Entry 8DK7 (X-ray diffraction, 2.46 A resolution); this record covers chains A and B of the 3 polymer chains in the assembly.

# Chain A
Name: FAB light chain
Source organism: Homo sapiens
Notes: antibody fragment or engineered binder
Sequence (214 residues; numbered 2 to 215; the number before each row is that of its first residue):
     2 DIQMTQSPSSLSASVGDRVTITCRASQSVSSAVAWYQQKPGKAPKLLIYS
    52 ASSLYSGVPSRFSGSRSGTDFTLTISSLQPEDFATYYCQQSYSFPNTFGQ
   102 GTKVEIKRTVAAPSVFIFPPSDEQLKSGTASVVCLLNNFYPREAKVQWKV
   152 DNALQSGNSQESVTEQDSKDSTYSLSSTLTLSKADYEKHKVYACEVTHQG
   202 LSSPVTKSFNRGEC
Disordered / not traced: 151-152, 215
Disulfide bonds: Cys24-Cys89, Cys135-Cys195

# Chain B
Name: FAB heavy chain
Source organism: Homo sapiens
Notes: antibody fragment or engineered binder
Sequence (229 residues; numbered 4 to 232; the number before each row is that of its first residue):
     4 EVQLVESGGGLVQPGGSLRLSCAASGFYISYSSIHWVRQAPGKGLEWVAS
    54 ISPYSGSTYYADSVKGRFTISADTSKNTAYLQMNSLRAEDTAVYYCARQG
   104 YRRRSGRGFDYWGQGTLVTVSSASTKGPSVFPLAPSSKSTSGGTAALGCL
   154 VKDYFPEPVTVSWNSGALTSGVHTFPAVLQSSGLYSLSSVVTVPSSSLGT
   204 QTYICNVNHKPSNTKVDKKVEPKSCDKTH
Disordered / not traced: 227-232
Disulfide bonds: Cys25-Cys99, Cys152-Cys208

# Chain A / chain B interface
Contacting residue pairs (65; chain A residue first):
  Asp2(A) - Asp65(B)
  Tyr37(A) - Gly111(B)
  Tyr37(A) - Phe112(B)  hydrogen bond (side chain-backbone)
  Tyr37(A) - Trp115(B)
  Gln39(A) - Gln42(B)  hydrogen bond
  Gln39(A) - Leu48(B)
  Gln39(A) - Tyr98(B)
  Lys43(A) - Tyr98(B)
  Ala44(A) - Gly116(B)
  Pro45(A) - Leu48(B)  hydrophobic
  Pro45(A) - Trp115(B)
  Leu47(A) - Phe112(B)
  Leu47(A) - Asp113(B)
  Tyr50(A) - Arg107(B)  hydrogen bond (side chain-backbone)
  Tyr50(A) - Ser108(B)
  Tyr50(A) - Gly109(B)
  Leu55(A) - Arg107(B)
  Tyr56(A) - Asp113(B)
  Tyr88(A) - Gln42(B)
  Tyr88(A) - Lys46(B)
  Tyr88(A) - Gly47(B)
  Tyr88(A) - Leu48(B)
  Gln90(A) - Phe112(B)
  Ser92(A) - Arg110(B)  hydrogen bond (backbone-side chain)
  Tyr93(A) - Arg110(B)
  Phe95(A) - Trp50(B)  hydrophobic
  Phe95(A) - Ser53(B)
  Phe95(A) - Tyr62(B)  hydrophobic
  Pro96(A) - Trp50(B)  hydrophobic
  Pro96(A) - Tyr63(B)
  Asn97(A) - His38(B)
  Asn97(A) - Trp50(B)
  Asn97(A) - Phe112(B)
  Phe99(A) - Val40(B)  hydrophobic
  Phe99(A) - Leu48(B)
  Phe99(A) - Trp50(B)
  Phe99(A) - Trp115(B)  hydrophobic
  Phe117(A) - Ala149(B)  hydrophobic
  Phe119(A) - Leu136(B)  hydrophobic
  Phe119(A) - Ala137(B)
  Phe119(A) - Ala149(B)
  Ser122(A) - Phe134(B)
  Ser122(A) - Pro135(B)  hydrogen bond (side chain-backbone)
  Glu124(A) - Val133(B)
  Gln125(A) - Phe134(B)
  Thr130(A) - Lys155(B)
  Leu136(A) - Ala149(B)  hydrophobic
  Leu136(A) - Phe178(B)  hydrophobic
  Leu136(A) - Val193(B)  hydrophobic
  Asn138(A) - His176(B)
  Asn138(A) - Thr195(B)
  Asn139(A) - His176(B)
  Gln161(A) - Val181(B)
  Gln161(A) - Leu182(B)  hydrogen bond (side chain-backbone)
  Gln161(A) - Gln183(B)
  Glu162(A) - Val181(B)
  Ser163(A) - Phe178(B)
  Ser163(A) - Pro179(B)  hydrogen bond (side chain-backbone)
  Ser163(A) - Val181(B)
  Val164(A) - Pro179(B)
  Thr165(A) - Phe178(B)
  Ser175(A) - His176(B)
  Ser175(A) - Phe178(B)
  Leu176(A) - Phe178(B)
  Ser177(A) - Phe178(B)
Other interface residues (no listed pair), chain A (43 interface residues in all): Ala33, Ala35, Ser51, Gln101, Ser128, Ser132, Val134, Glu214
Other interface residues (no listed pair), chain B (47 interface residues in all): Glu49, Ala64, Tyr114, Gln117, Ser139, Leu150, Leu153, Ser184, Ser191, Lys221, Lys226

# In short
43 residues of chain A and 47 residues of chain B are in contact; the contacts include 7 hydrogen bonds. Polar
contacts include Tyr37(A)-Phe112(B), Gln39(A)-Gln42(B) and Tyr50(A)-Arg107(B).
Chain A is FAB light chain and chain B is FAB heavy chain, both from Homo sapiens; the structure, Crystal
structure of theophylline aptamer soaked with TAL2, was determined by X-ray diffraction, deposited together
with 8D29.
